Entry 7TFS (electron microscopy, 4.30 A resolution (low resolution: residue-level contacts below are approximate; hydrogen-bond / salt-bridge calls are withheld)); this record covers chain A.

Chain A:
Molecule: Cytochrome c
Organism: Geobacter sulfurreducens
UniProtKB: Q74FJ0 (Q74FJ0_GEOSL); numbering as in UniProt (aligned over 1-232)
Sequence (232 residues; numbered 1 to 232; the number before each row is that of its first residue):
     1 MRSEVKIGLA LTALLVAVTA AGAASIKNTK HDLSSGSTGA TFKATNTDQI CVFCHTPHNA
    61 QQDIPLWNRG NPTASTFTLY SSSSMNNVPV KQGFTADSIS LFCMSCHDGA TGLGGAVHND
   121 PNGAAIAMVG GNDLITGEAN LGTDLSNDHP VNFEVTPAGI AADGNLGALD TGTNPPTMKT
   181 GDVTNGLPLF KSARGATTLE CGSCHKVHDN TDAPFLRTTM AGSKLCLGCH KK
Disordered / not traced: 1-29, 232
Glycans and other covalent adducts: heme c (HEC) linked to C54, C103, C201, C226, C229
Ion coordination: heme c Fe (4 sites), coordinated by H31, H55, H107, H149, H205, H208, H230
Small-molecule neighbours:
  - heme c (HEC), molecule 1: K30, H31, L33, T41, F42, F53, W67, R69, F102, C106, H107, L113, I135, T136, A139, H205, V207, P214
  - heme c (HEC), molecule 2: H31, I50, C51, H55, P65, W67, F190, V207, H208, S223, L227, H230
  - heme c (HEC), molecule 3: C51, H55, P57, P65, L66, Y80, S84, M85, H149, P150, F153, L166, M178, L187, L199, M220, L225, H230
  - heme c (HEC), molecule 4: P57, H58, S100, M104, H107, N119, D120, E138, A139, L141, H149, V151, E200, C204, H205, P214, L216, M220
What the authors report for this chain:
  - post-translational modification sites: S83, N86, N87, N132, T184

Summary:
Covalently linked heme c: at C54, C103, C201 and C226. The heme c Fe site is built by H31 and H107. From the
paper: modification sites S83, N86 and N87 among others.
Chain A is Cytochrome c (Geobacter sulfurreducens); the structure, Cryo-EM of the OmcE nanowires from
Geobacter sulfurreducens, was determined by electron microscopy together with 7TGG from the same study.
